7RKC - chains A and B; structure by X-ray diffraction, 2.35 A resolution.

# Chain A (and B)
Molecule: D_3_633
Source organism: synthetic construct
Notes: chain B of this document is another copy of the same molecule, construct and numbering; everything in this record applies to it too
Sequence (233 residues; numbered -4 to 228; the number before each row is that of its first residue; numbers below 1 keep their minus sign (Ser-4 is residue -4)):
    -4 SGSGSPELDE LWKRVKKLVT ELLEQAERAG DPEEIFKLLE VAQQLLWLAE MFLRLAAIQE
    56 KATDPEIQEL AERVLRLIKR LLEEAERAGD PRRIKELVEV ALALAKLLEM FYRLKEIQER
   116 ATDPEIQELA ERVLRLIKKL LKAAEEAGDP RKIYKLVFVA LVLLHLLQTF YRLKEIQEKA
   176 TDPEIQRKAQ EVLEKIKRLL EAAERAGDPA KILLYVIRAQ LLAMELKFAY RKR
Disordered / not traced: -4 to 3, 54-58 (chain B: -4 to 1, 25-26, 54-58, 85-86, 227-228)

# Interface between chain A and chain B
Residue-residue contacts - 60 pairs, chain A then chain B:
  Trp7(A) - Leu216(B)  hydrophobic
  Trp7(A) - Met219(B)  hydrophobic
  Glu22(A) - Arg213(B)  salt bridge
  Phe31(A) - Lys150(B)
  Phe31(A) - Phe153(B)  hydrophobic
  Phe31(A) - Leu208(B)  hydrophobic
  Leu34(A) - Ala205(B)
  Leu34(A) - Leu208(B)  hydrophobic
  Leu34(A) - Ile212(B)
  Glu35(A) - Phe153(B)
  Gln38(A) - Phe153(B)
  Gln38(A) - Val157(B)
  Gln38(A) - Ile212(B)
  Gln38(A) - Gln215(B)  hydrogen bond
  Leu41(A) - Ile212(B)  hydrophobic
  Leu41(A) - Gln215(B)
  Leu41(A) - Leu216(B)  hydrophobic
  Leu41(A) - Met219(B)
  Trp42(A) - Phe153(B)  hydrophobic
  Trp42(A) - Val157(B)  hydrophobic
  Trp42(A) - His160(B)
  Ala44(A) - Met219(B)  hydrophobic
  Glu45(A) - His160(B)  salt bridge
  Glu45(A) - Met219(B)
  Arg146(A) - Glu28(B)
  Arg146(A) - Phe31(B)
  Arg146(A) - Lys32(B)
  Arg146(A) - Glu35(B)  salt bridge
  Tyr149(A) - Glu35(B)
  Lys150(A) - Glu28(B)
  Lys150(A) - Phe31(B)
  Phe153(A) - Phe31(B)  hydrophobic
  Phe153(A) - Glu35(B)
  Phe153(A) - Gln38(B)
  Phe153(A) - Trp42(B)  hydrophobic
  Val154(A) - Phe31(B)  hydrophobic
  Leu156(A) - Trp42(B)  hydrophobic
  Val157(A) - Gln38(B)
  Val157(A) - Trp42(B)  hydrophobic
  His160(A) - Trp42(B)
  His160(A) - Glu45(B)  salt bridge
  Ala205(A) - Leu34(B)
  Leu208(A) - Phe31(B)  hydrophobic
  Leu208(A) - Leu34(B)  hydrophobic
  Leu209(A) - Leu18(B)  hydrophobic
  Leu209(A) - Leu34(B)  hydrophobic
  Ile212(A) - Leu18(B)  hydrophobic
  Ile212(A) - Leu34(B)
  Ile212(A) - Gln38(B)
  Ile212(A) - Leu41(B)  hydrophobic
  Arg213(A) - Leu18(B)
  Arg213(A) - Glu22(B)  salt bridge
  Gln215(A) - Leu41(B)
  Met219(A) - Trp7(B)  hydrophobic
  Met219(A) - Leu41(B)
  Met219(A) - Glu45(B)
  Glu220(A) - Trp7(B)  hydrogen bond
  Lys222(A) - Glu45(B)  salt bridge
  Phe223(A) - Trp7(B)  hydrophobic
  Phe223(A) - Ala44(B)
Other interface residues (no listed pair), chain A (32 interface residues in all): Val14, Ala37, Leu216, Arg226
Other interface residues (no listed pair), chain B (35 interface residues in all): Asp4, Val14, Ala37, Phe47, Ala51, Tyr149, Val154, Thr164, Leu209, Glu220, Phe223

# In short
32 residues of chain A and 35 residues of chain B are in contact; the contacts include 2 hydrogen bonds and 6
salt bridges. Polar contacts include Glu22(A)-Arg213(B), Glu45(A)-His160(B) and Arg146(A)-Glu35(B).
Chain A and chain B are both D_3_633 (synthetic construct); the structure, Computationally designed tunable C2
symmetric tandem repeat homodimer, D_3_633, was determined by X-ray diffraction, deposited together with 7RMY.
